Entry 8E9I (electron microscopy, 2.80 A resolution); this record covers chains L and M of the 15 polymer chains in the assembly.

Chain L:
Protein: NADH-quinone oxidoreductase, L subunit
From: Mycolicibacterium smegmatis MC2 155
Notes: EC 1.6.99.5
UniProt: A0QU25 (A0QU25_MYCS2); residues 1-629 here = UniProt positions 1-629
Amino-acid sequence (629 residues; row label = number of the first residue in the row):
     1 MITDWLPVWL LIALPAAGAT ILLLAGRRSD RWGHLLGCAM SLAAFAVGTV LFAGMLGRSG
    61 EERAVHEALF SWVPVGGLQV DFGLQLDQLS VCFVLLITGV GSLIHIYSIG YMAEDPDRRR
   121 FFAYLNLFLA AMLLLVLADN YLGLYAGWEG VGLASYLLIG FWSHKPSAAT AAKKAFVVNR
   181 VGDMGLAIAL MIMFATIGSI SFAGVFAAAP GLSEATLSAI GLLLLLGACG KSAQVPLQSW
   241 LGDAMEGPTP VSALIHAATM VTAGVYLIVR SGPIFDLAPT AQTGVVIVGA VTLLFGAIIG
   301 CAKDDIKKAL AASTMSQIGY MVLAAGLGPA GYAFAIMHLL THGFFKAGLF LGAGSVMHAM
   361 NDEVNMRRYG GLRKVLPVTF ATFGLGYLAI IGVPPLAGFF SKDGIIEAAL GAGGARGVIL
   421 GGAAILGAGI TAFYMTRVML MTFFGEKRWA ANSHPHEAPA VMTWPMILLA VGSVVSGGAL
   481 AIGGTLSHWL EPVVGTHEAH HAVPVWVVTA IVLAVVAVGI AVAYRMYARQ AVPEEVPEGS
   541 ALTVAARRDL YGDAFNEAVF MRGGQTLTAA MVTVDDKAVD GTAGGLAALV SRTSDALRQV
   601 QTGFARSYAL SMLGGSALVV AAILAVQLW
Unresolved in the structure: 1-6, 628-629
Residues lining bound ligands: XP2 ((2R)-3-{[(R)-hydroxy({(1S,2R,3R,4R,5S,6S)-3,4,5-trihydroxy-2-(alpha-D-mannopyranosyloxy)-6-[(6-O-undecanoyl-beta-D-mannopyranosyl)oxy]cyclohexyl}oxy)phosphoryl]oxy}-2-(octanoyloxy)propyl undecanoate): Pro-166, Ser-167, Thr-170, Lys-174, Val-177, Val-178, Val-181, Leu-226, Pro-236, Asp-553, Asn-556, Glu-557, Phe-560, Met-561, Gly-564, Gln-565, Leu-567, Thr-568

Chain M:
Protein: NADH-quinone oxidoreductase, M subunit
From: Mycolicibacterium smegmatis MC2 155
Notes: EC 1.6.99.5
UniProt: A0QU24 (A0QU24_MYCS2); residues 1-529 here = UniProt positions 1-529
Amino-acid sequence (529 residues; numbered 1 to 529; the number before each row is that of its first residue):
     1 MVSTFPWLTV LWAVPVVGAA VVILLPAAQQ VLAKWLALAV SVLTLAVTAV VAIGFDPAAA
    61 QYQFVESHRW IPSFGTGYIL GVDGIALALV VLTAVLVPLL IIAGWNDASR QTGLAGRSVQ
   121 AYLALTLAVE GMVLMSLVAL DILLFYVFFE AMLIPMYFLI GGFGGENRSR AAVKFLLYNL
   181 FGGLIMLAAV IGLYVVTAGS DAFAAGTFDF REIVAAVSSG EFAVNPAIMN FLFLGFMFAF
   241 AVKAPLWPFH RWLPDAAVEA TPASAVLMMA VMDKVGTFGM LRYCLQLFPD ASTYFRPVVI
   301 TLAAIGIVYG AVLAIGQTDV MRLIAYTSIS HFGFIILGIF VMTSQGQSGS TLYMINHGIS
   361 TAALFLIAGF LVSRRGSRLI DSYGGVQKVA PVLAGTFLVA GLATLSLPGL APFISEFLVL
   421 IGTFTRYPVV AVFAATALVL SAVYILWTYQ RMMTGPVRDG IGDGDRPVRD LVPRELVVVA
   481 PLLALLLVLG IYPKPALDVI NPAVEHTLTT IGQTDPEPTV PPTIAEGAR
Unresolved in the structure: 1-3, 522-529
Residues lining bound ligands: XP2 ((2R)-3-{[(R)-hydroxy({(1S,2R,3R,4R,5S,6S)-3,4,5-trihydroxy-2-(alpha-D-mannopyranosyloxy)-6-[(6-O-undecanoyl-beta-D-mannopyranosyl)oxy]cyclohexyl}oxy)phosphoryl]oxy}-2-(octanoyloxy)propyl undecanoate): Ile-315, Val-439, Leu-440, Val-443, Trp-447, Gln-450

How chain L and chain M interact:
Contacting residue pairs (75):
  Trp-72(L) with Ile-414(M), hydrophobic; Gly-490(M); Ile-491(M), hydrogen bond (side chain-backbone); Pro-493(M)
  Val-73(L) with Ile-414(M), hydrophobic; Leu-497(M), hydrophobic
  Pro-74(L) with Asn-501(M), hydrogen bond (backbone-side chain)
  Val-75(L) with Ser-344(M); Gln-345(M), hydrogen bond (backbone-side chain); Ser-348(M); Leu-497(M), hydrophobic; Asn-501(M)
  Gly-76(L) with Ser-344(M); Gln-345(M)
  Gly-77(L) with Gln-345(M)
  Leu-78(L) with Gln-345(M)
  Tyr-145(L) with Pro-408(M), hydrophobic; Phe-413(M), hydrophobic
  Ala-146(L) with Pro-408(M), hydrophobic
  Glu-149(L) with Leu-407(M); Pro-408(M)
  Leu-153(L) with Leu-402(M), hydrophobic; Leu-407(M), hydrophobic
  Tyr-156(L) with Leu-398(M), hydrophobic; Leu-446(M); Tyr-449(M)
  Ser-163(L) with Thr-454(M); Gly-455(M), hydrogen bond (backbone-backbone)
  His-164(L) with Gly-455(M); Pro-456(M)
  Pro-166(L) with Pro-456(M)
  Ala-169(L) with Gln-450(M); Thr-454(M)
  Thr-170(L) with Gln-450(M), hydrogen bond
  Lys-173(L) with Gln-450(M)
  Phe-176(L) with Leu-405(M), hydrophobic; Leu-446(M), hydrophobic
  Arg-180(L) with Leu-405(M), hydrogen bond (side chain-backbone); Ser-406(M), hydrogen bond (side chain-backbone); Leu-438(M); Val-439(M); Ala-442(M)
  Val-181(L) with Val-439(M), hydrophobic
  Ile-188(L) with Val-432(M), hydrophobic; Ala-435(M), hydrophobic
  Met-191(L) with Ile-421(M), hydrophobic; Phe-424(M), hydrophobic
  Ile-192(L) with Phe-424(M), hydrophobic
  Phe-194(L) with Gln-345(M); Ile-421(M), hydrophobic; Thr-425(M)
  Ala-195(L) with Phe-424(M), hydrophobic; Pro-518(M); Thr-519(M), hydrogen bond (backbone-backbone)
  Thr-196(L) with Thr-519(M), hydrogen bond (backbone-backbone); Val-520(M), hydrogen bond (backbone-backbone)
  Ile-197(L) with Pro-518(M)
  Gly-198(L) with Pro-518(M)
  Thr-568(L) with Val-312(M); Gly-316(M)
  Met-571(L) with Tyr-309(M), hydrophobic; Val-312(M), hydrophobic; Leu-313(M)
  Val-572(L) with Leu-313(M), hydrophobic
  Asp-575(L) with His-250(M), salt bridge; Arg-251(M), salt bridge; Tyr-309(M), hydrogen bond; Leu-313(M); Tyr-326(M), hydrogen bond
  Asp-576(L) with Arg-251(M), salt bridge
  Val-579(L) with Pro-248(M); His-250(M); Tyr-309(M)
  Asp-580(L) with Arg-251(M), salt bridge
  Ala-583(L) with Tyr-178(M)
Interface residues without a listed pair, chain L (44 interface residues in all): Phe-70, Ser-71, Val-177, Met-184, Leu-190, Leu-567, Val-574
Interface residues without a listed pair, chain M (49 interface residues in all): Trp-247, Ile-315, Phe-417, Leu-418, Val-443, Tyr-492, Lys-494

In short:
The interface between chain L and chain M involves 44 residues on one side and 49 on the other, with 12
hydrogen bonds and 4 salt bridges. Polar contacts include Asp-575(L)/His-250(M), Asp-575(L)/Arg-251(M) and
Asp-576(L)/Arg-251(M). Compound XP2 is bound between chain L and chain M.
Here chain L is NADH-quinone oxidoreductase, L subunit and chain M is NADH-quinone oxidoreductase, M subunit,
both from Mycolicibacterium smegmatis MC2 155. Entry 8E9I (Mycobacterial respiratory complex I, semi-inserted
quinone) was determined by electron microscopy together with 8E9G and 8E9H from the same study.
